1BO8 - chain A; structure by X-ray diffraction, 2.40 A resolution.

[Chain A]
Molecule: Thymidylate synthase
From: Lactobacillus casei
Notes: EC 2.1.1.45
Reference sequence: P00469 (TYSY_LACCA); numbering as in UniProt (aligned over 1-316)
Amino-acid sequence (316 residues; row label = number of the first residue in the row):
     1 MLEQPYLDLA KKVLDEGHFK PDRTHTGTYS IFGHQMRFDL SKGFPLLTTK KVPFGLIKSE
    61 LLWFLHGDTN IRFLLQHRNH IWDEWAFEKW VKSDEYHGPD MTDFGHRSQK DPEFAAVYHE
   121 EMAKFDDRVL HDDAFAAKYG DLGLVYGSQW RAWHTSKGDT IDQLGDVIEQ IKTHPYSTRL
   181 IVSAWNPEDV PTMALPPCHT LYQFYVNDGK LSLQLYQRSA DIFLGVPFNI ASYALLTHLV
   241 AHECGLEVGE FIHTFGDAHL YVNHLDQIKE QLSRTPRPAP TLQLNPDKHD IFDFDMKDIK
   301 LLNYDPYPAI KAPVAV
Differences from the reference sequence: engineered mutation Thr-178 (Arg in P00469)
Metal / ion sites: K+: Ser-183, Trp-185
Small-molecule neighbours: uridine-5'-monophosphate (U5P): Arg-23, Thr-178, Arg-179, Leu-195, Cys-198, His-199, Gln-217, Arg-218, Ser-219, Ala-220, Asp-221, Gly-225, Val-226, Asn-229, His-259, Tyr-261
Curated features (UniProtKB/Swiss-Prot):
  - active site: Cys-198 (Nucleophile)
  - binding site (dUMP): Arg-23, Arg-218 to Asp-221, Asn-229, His-259 to Tyr-261
  - binding site ((6R)-5,10-methylene-5,6,7,8-tetrahydrofolate): Asp-221, Ala-315

[Overview]
Ligands of chain A: uridine-5'-monophosphate. Ser-183 and Trp-185 coordinate K+. Curated annotation (UniProt)
lists active-site residue Cys-198, 9 dUMP-binding residues and
(6R)-5,10-methylene-5,6,7,8-tetrahydrofolate-binding residues Asp-221 and Ala-315.
Chain A is Thymidylate synthase (Lactobacillus casei); the structure, Thymidylate synthase R178T mutant, was
determined by X-ray diffraction, deposited together with 1BP0, 1BO7, 1BP6 and 1BPJ.
